2J22 - chain A; structure by X-ray diffraction, 1.80 A resolution.

# Chain A
Protein: Fucolectin-related protein
From: Streptococcus pneumoniae
Notes: fragment: fucose binding module, residues 897-1038
UniProt: Q97N96 (Q97N96_STRPN); residues 8-149 here correspond to UniProt positions 897-1038 (UniProt number = residue number + 889)
Amino-acid sequence (148 residues; row label = number of the first residue in the row):
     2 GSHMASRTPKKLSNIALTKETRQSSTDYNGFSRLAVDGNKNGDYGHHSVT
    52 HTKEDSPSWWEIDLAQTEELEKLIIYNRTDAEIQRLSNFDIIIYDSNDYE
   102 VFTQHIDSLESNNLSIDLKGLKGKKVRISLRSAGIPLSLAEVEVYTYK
Unresolved in the structure: 2-12
Bound ions: Ca2+: Leu35, Asp38, Asn40, Ser49, Ala141, Glu142

# Overview
Leu35, Asp38, Asn40, Ser49, Ala141 and Glu142 form the Ca2+ site.
Chain A is Fucolectin-related protein (Streptococcus pneumoniae); the structure, Structure of a Streptococcus
pneumoniae fucose binding module, SpX-3, was determined by X-ray diffraction (same publication as 2J1R, 2J1S,
2J1T, 2J1U and 2J1V).
